Entry 7UAR (electron microscopy, 3.50 A resolution); this record covers chains C and G of the 9 polymer chains in the assembly.

# Chain C
Protein: Spike glycoprotein
From: Severe acute respiratory syndrome coronavirus 2
Reference sequence: P0DTC2 (SPIKE_SARS2); residue numbers follow UniProt; this construct covers 1-672, 676-1213
Sequence (1256 residues; each row starts with the number of its first residue; note: 3 numbers in that range are skipped by the numbering (no residue carries them; nothing is unmodelled there)):
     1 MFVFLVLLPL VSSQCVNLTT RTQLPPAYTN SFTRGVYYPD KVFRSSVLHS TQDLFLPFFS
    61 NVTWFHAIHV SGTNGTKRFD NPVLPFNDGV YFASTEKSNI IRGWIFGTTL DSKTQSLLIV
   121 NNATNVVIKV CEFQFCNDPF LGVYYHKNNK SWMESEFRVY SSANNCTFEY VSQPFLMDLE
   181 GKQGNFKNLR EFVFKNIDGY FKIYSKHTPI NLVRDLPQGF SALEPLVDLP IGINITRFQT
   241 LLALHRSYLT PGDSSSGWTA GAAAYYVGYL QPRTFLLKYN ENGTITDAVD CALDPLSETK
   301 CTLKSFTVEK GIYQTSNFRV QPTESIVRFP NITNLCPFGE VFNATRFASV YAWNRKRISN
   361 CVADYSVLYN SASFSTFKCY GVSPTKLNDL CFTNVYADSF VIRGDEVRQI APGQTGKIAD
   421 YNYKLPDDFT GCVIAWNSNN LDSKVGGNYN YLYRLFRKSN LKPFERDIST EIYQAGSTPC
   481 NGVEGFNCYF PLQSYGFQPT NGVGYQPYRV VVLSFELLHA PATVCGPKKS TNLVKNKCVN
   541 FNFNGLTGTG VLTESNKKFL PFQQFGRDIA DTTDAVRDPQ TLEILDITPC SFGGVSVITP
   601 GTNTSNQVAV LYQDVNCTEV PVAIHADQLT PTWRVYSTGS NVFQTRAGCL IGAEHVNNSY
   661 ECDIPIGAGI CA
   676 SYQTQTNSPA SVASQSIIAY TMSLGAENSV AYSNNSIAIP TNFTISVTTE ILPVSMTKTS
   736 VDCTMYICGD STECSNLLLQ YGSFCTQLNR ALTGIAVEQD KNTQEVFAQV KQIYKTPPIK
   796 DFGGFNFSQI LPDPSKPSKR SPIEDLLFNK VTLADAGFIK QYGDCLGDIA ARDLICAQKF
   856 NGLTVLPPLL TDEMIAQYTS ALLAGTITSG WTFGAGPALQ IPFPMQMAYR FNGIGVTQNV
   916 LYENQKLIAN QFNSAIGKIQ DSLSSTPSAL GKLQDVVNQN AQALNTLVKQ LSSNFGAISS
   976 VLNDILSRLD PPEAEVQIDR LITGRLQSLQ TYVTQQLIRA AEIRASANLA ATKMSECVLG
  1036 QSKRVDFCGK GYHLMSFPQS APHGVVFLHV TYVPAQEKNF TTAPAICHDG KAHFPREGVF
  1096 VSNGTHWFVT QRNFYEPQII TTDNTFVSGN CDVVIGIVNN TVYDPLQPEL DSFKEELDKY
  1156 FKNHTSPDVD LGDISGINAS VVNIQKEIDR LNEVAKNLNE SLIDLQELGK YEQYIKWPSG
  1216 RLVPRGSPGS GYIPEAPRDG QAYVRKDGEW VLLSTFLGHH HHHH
Not modelled in the structure: 1-26, 67-79, 96-98, 141-156, 177-186, 246-260, 444-448, 455-459, 472-486, 499-502, 621-640, 676-686, 829-852, 1147-1259
Sequence notes: conflict P817 (Phe in P0DTC2), P892 (Ala in P0DTC2), P899 (Ala in P0DTC2), P942 (Ala in P0DTC2), P986 (Lys in P0DTC2), P987 (Val in P0DTC2); expression tag (1214-1259)
Disulfides: C131-C166, C291-C301, C336-C361, C379-C432, C391-C525, C538-C590, C617-C649, C662-C671, C738-C760, C743-C749, C1032-C1043, C1082-C1126
Covalently attached groups: N-acetylglucosamine (NAG) linked to N61, N234, N331, N343, N603, N709, N717, N801, N1098, N1134
UniProt features mapped onto this chain:
  - region: N280 to C301 (Putative superantigen), R403 to D405 (Integrin-binding motif), N448 to F456 (Immunodominant HLA epitope recognized by the CD8+), S816 to Y837 (Fusion peptide 1), K835 to F855 (Fusion peptide 2), D1163 to E1202 (Heptad repeat 2)
  - site: R815, S816 (Cleavage)
  - glycosylation: N17 (N-linked (GlcNAc...) (complex) asparagine), N61 (N-linked (GlcNAc...) (hybrid) asparagine), N74 (N-linked (GlcNAc...) (complex) asparagine), N122 (N-linked (GlcNAc...) (hybrid) asparagine), N149 (N-linked (GlcNAc...) (complex) asparagine), N165 (N-linked (GlcNAc...) (complex) asparagine), N234 (N-linked (GlcNAc...) (high mannose) asparagine), N282 (N-linked (GlcNAc...) (complex) asparagine), T323 (O-linked (GalNAc) threonine), S325 (O-linked (HexNAc...) serine), N331 (N-linked (GlcNAc...) (complex) asparagine), N343 (N-linked (GlcNAc...) (complex) asparagine), N603 (N-linked (GlcNAc...) (hybrid) asparagine), N616 (N-linked (GlcNAc...) (complex) asparagine), N657 (N-linked (GlcNAc...) (complex) asparagine), N709 (N-linked (GlcNAc...) (high mannose) asparagine), N717 (N-linked (GlcNAc...) (hybrid) asparagine), N801 (N-linked (GlcNAc...) (hybrid) asparagine), N1074 (N-linked (GlcNAc...) (hybrid) asparagine), N1098 (N-linked (GlcNAc...) (complex) asparagine) and 4 more in UniProt
  - natural variant: L5 (L5F: In strain: Iota/B.1.526), S13 (S13I: In strain: Epsilon/B.1.427/B.1.429), L18 (L18F: In strain: Beta/B.1.351, Gamma/P.1 and 1 more), T19 (T19I: In strain: Omicron/BQ.1.1, Omicron/XBB.1.5 and 1 more; T19R: In strain: Delta/B.1.617.2, Omicron/BA.2 and 4 more), T20 (T20N: In strain: Gamma/P.1), L24 to A27 (sequence variant, change not given here; In strain: Omicron/BA.2, Omicron/BA.2.12.1 and 6 more), P26 (P26S: In strain: Gamma/P.1), Q52 (Q52H: In strain: Omicron/EG.5.1), A67 (A67V: In strain: Eta/B.1.525, Omicron/BA.1), H69 to V70 (deletion: In strain: Alpha/B.1.1.7, Eta/B.1.525 and 5 more), G75 (G75V: In strain: Lambda/C.37), T76 (T76I: In strain: Lambda/C.37), 79 further natural variant entries in UniProt
  - mutagenesis: H69 to V70 (Increased incorporation of cleaved spike into virions), N121 (N121Q: Partial loss of biliverdin affinity), R190 (R190K: Partial loss of biliverdin affinity), N234 (N234Q: Increased resistance to neutralizing antibodies), N331 (N331Q: Reduced viral infectivity), N343 (N343Q: Reduced viral infectivity), L452 (L452R: Increased resistance to neutralizing antibodies. Decreases HLA binding to NF9 epitope. Increased binding affinity to human ACE2), Y453 (Y453F: Decreased HLA binding to NF9 epitope. Increased binding affinity to human ACE2), A475 (A475V: Increased resistance to neutralizing antibodies), V483 (V483A: Increased resistance to neutralizing antibodies), E484 (E484D: Increased replication in human TMEM106B overexpressing cells), F490 (F490L: Increased resistance to neutralizing antibodies and human covalescent sera neutralization), 4 further mutagenesis entries in UniProt
Reported in the primary citation:
  - post-translational modification sites: N282, N603

# Chain G
Protein: C1717 Fab Light Chain
From: Homo sapiens
Notes: antibody fragment or engineered binder
Sequence (216 residues; each row starts with the number of its first residue; X marks 1 residue of unknown identity (built as UNK)):
     1 QSVLTQPPSA SGTPGQRVTI SCSGSSSNIG SNTVNWYQHL PGTAPKLLMS SDDQRPSGVP
    61 ARFSGSKSGT SASLAISGLR SEDEADYYCA SWDDRLNGVV FGGGTKLTVL GQPKAAPSVT
   121 LFPPSSEELQ ANKATLVCLI SDFYPGAVTV AWKADSSPVK AGVETTTPSK QSNNKYAASS
   181 YLSLTPXQWK SHRSYSCQVT HEGSTVEKTV APTECS
Not modelled in the structure: 111-216
Disulfides: C22-C89

# Interface between chain C and chain G
Contacting residue pairs (11):
  L48(C) with Q54(G)
  N211(C) with R95(G), hydrogen bond
  Q218(C) with W92(G), hydrogen bond (backbone-side chain); N97(G), hydrogen bond (backbone-side chain)
  K278(C) with S51(G), hydrogen bond
  E281(C) with K67(G)
  T286(C) with T33(G)
  D287(C) with T33(G); S51(G), hydrogen bond
  F306(C) with Q54(G)
  T307(C) with S57(G)
Other interface residues (no listed pair), chain C (15 interface residues in all): I210, L212, P217, G219, T602, N603
Other interface residues (no listed pair), chain G (11 interface residues in all): D52, R55, P56
Interface features reported in the paper:
  - epitope / paratope residues, chain C: I210(C)

# Summary
15 residues of chain C face 11 of chain G across their interface, with 5 hydrogen bonds. Among the polar pairs
are N211(C)-R95(G), Q218(C)-W92(G) and Q218(C)-N97(G). N-acetylglucosamine is covalently linked to N61(C),
N234(C), N331(C), N343(C), N603(C) and N709(C) and 4 more. The paper reports the epitope/paratope residue
I210(C); modification sites N282(C) and N603(C).
Chain C is Spike glycoprotein (Severe acute respiratory syndrome coronavirus 2) and chain G is C1717 Fab Light
Chain (Homo sapiens); the structure, Structure of the SARS-CoV-2 S 6P trimer in complex with the neutralizing
antibody Fab fragment, C1717, was determined by electron microscopy (same publication as 7UAP and 7UAQ).
